PDB entry 3FGA | X-ray diffraction, 2.70 A resolution | chains C and E of the 5 polymer chains in the assembly

== Chain C ==
Name: Serine/threonine-protein phosphatase 2A catalytic subunit alpha isoform
Source organism: Homo sapiens
Notes: EC 3.1.3.16
UniProt: P67775 (PP2AA_HUMAN); numbering as in UniProt (aligned over 1-309)
Sequence (309 residues; each row starts with the number of its first residue):
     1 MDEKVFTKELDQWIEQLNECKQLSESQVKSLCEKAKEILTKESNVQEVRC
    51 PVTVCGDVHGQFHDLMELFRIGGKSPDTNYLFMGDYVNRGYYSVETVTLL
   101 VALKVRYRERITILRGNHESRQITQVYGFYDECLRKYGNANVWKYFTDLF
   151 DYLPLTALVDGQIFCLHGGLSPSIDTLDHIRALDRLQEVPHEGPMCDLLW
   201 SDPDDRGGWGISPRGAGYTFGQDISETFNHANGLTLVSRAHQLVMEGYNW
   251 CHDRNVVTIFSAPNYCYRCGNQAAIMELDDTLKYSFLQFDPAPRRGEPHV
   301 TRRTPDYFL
Not modelled in the structure: 1, 296-300
Sequence notes: engineered mutation Asn-88 (Asp in P67775)
Residues lining bound ligands:
  - Mn2+ (MN), molecule 1: Asp-57, His-59, Asp-85, His-118, His-241, Phe-260, Tyr-265
  - Mn2+ (MN), molecule 2: Asp-57, Asp-85, Asn-117, His-118, His-167, His-241
Curated features (UniProtKB/Swiss-Prot):
  - active site: His-118 (Proton donor)
  - binding site (Mn(2+)): Asp-57, His-59, Asp-85, Asn-117, His-167, His-241
  - binding site (Zn(2+)): Asp-57, His-59, Asp-85
  - binding site (Fe(3+)): Asp-85, Asn-117, His-167, His-241
  - modified residue: Tyr-307 (Phosphotyrosine), Leu-309 (Leucine methyl ester)
  - natural variant: Gly-60 (G60V: In HJS3; uncertain significance), Gln-122 (Q122H: In HJS3), Gln-125 to Leu-309 (deletion: In HJS3), Tyr-127 (Y127C: In HJS3), Asp-131 (D131H: In HJS3), His-191 (H191R: In HJS3), Arg-214 to Leu-309 (deletion: In HJS3), Asp-223 (D223H: In HJS3; D223V: In HJS3), Tyr-265 (Y265C: In HJS3), Phe-308 (F308FF: In HJS3)
  - mutagenesis: Asp-85 (D85N: Loss of phosphatase activity), Leu-309 (L309A: Loss of binding to PP2A B-alpha regulatory subunit)
Reported in the primary citation:
  - mutagenesis - D88N: abolished catalytic activity on peptide substrate

== Chain E ==
Name: Microcystin-lr
Sequence (7 residues; each row starts with the number of its first residue):
     1 ALXRXEX
Glycans and other covalent adducts: covalent link Ala-1/DAM_7
Modified residues: Ala-1 (D-alanine; DAL); ACB (3-methyl-beta-D-aspartic acid) at position 3, 1ZN ((2S,3S,4E,6E,8S,9S)-3-amino-9-methoxy-2,6,8-trimethyl-10-phenyldeca-4,6-dienoic acid) at position 5, DAM (N-methyl-alpha-beta-dehydroalanine) at position 7; Glu-6 (gamma-D-glutamic acid; FGA)

== Interface between chain C and chain E ==
Pairs across the interface - 20 pairs, chain C then chain E:
  Arg-89(C) with Leu-2(E); ACB_3(E), hydrogen bond (side chain-backbone); Glu-6(E), hydrogen bond (side chain-backbone)
  His-118(C) with 1ZN_5(E)
  Gln-122(C) with 1ZN_5(E)
  Ile-123(C) with 1ZN_5(E)
  Tyr-127(C) with ACB_3(E), hydrogen bond (side chain-backbone); 1ZN_5(E)
  Val-189(C) with 1ZN_5(E)
  Pro-190(C) with 1ZN_5(E)
  His-191(C) with 1ZN_5(E)
  Trp-200(C) with 1ZN_5(E)
  Pro-213(C) with Arg-4(E)
  Arg-214(C) with Arg-4(E); 1ZN_5(E), hydrogen bond (side chain-backbone)
  Gly-215(C) with 1ZN_5(E)
  Leu-243(C) with DAM_7(E)
  Tyr-265(C) with Glu-6(E), hydrogen bond (side chain-backbone)
  Cys-266(C) with Leu-2(E), hydrophobic
  Cys-269(C) with DAM_7(E), hydrogen bond (side chain-backbone)
Also at the interface, not in a pair above, chain C (19 interface residues in all): Asn-117, Cys-196, Ala-216

== Overview ==
19 residues of chain C and 6 residues of chain E are in contact, with 6 hydrogen bonds. Among the polar pairs
are Arg-89(C)/ACB_3(E), Arg-89(C)/Glu-6(E) and Tyr-127(C)/ACB_3(E). Ligands of chain C: Mn2+. The paper
reports that D88N of chain C abolishes catalytic activity on peptide substrate.
Here chain C is Serine/threonine-protein phosphatase 2A catalytic subunit alpha isoform (Homo sapiens) and
chain E is Microcystin-lr. Entry 3FGA (Structural Basis of PP2A and Sgo interaction) was determined by X-ray
diffraction.
